PDB entry 6GYT | X-ray diffraction, 2.50 A resolution | chains A and B of the 3 polymer chains in the assembly

# Chain A
Protein: Histone acetyltransferase p300
Source organism: Homo sapiens
Notes: EC 2.3.1.48, 2.3.1.-
Reference sequence: Q09472 (EP300_HUMAN); residue numbers follow UniProt; this construct covers 1047-1168
Sequence (161 residues; each row starts with the number of its first residue; note: 72 numbers in that range are skipped by the numbering (no residue carries them; nothing is unmodelled there)):
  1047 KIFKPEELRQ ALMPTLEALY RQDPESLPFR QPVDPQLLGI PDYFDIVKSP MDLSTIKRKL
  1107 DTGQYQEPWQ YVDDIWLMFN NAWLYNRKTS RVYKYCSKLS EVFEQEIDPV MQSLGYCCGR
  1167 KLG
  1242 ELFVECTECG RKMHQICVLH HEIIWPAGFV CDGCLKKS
Differences from the reference sequence: expression tag (1169, 1242-1279)
Ion coordination: Zn2+ site 1: Cys1163, Cys1164, His1255, Cys1258; Zn2+ site 2: Cys1247, Cys1250, Cys1272, Cys1275
What the authors report for this chain:
  - mutagenesis - N1132A: abolished binding to acetyllysine

# Chain B
Protein: Histone acetyltransferase p300
Source organism: Homo sapiens
Notes: EC 2.3.1.48, 2.3.1.-
Reference sequence: Q09472 (EP300_HUMAN); residue numbers follow UniProt; this construct covers 1047-1168
Sequence (168 residues; row label = number of the first residue in the row; note: 72 numbers in that range are skipped by the numbering (no residue carries them; nothing is unmodelled there)):
  1045 AGKAFKPEEL RQALMPTLEA LYRQDPESLP FRQPVDPQLL GIPDYFDIVK SPMDLSTIKR
  1105 KLDTGQYQEP WQYVDDIWLM FNNAWLYNRK TSAVYKYCSK LSEVFEQEID PVMQSLGYCC
  1165 GRKL
  1241 GELFVECTEC GRKMHQICVL HHEIIWPAGF VCDGCLKKSA RTRK
Differences from the reference sequence: expression tag (1045-1046, 1241-1284); conflict Ala1048 (Ile in Q09472), Ala1137 (Arg in Q09472)
Ion coordination: Zn2+ site 1: Cys1163, Cys1164, His1255, Cys1258; Zn2+ site 2: Cys1247, Cys1250, Cys1272, Cys1275

# Chain A / chain B interface
Residue-residue contacts - 24 pairs, chain A then chain B:
  Ile1257(A) with Arg1283(B), hydrogen bond (backbone-side chain)
  Cys1258(A) with Lys1284(B), hydrogen bond
  Leu1260(A) with Arg1283(B), hydrogen bond (backbone-side chain)
  His1261(A) with Leu1276(B), hydrogen bond (side chain-backbone); Ala1280(B); Arg1283(B)
  His1262(A) with Pro1267(B)
  Glu1263(A) with Ile1265(B); Trp1266(B); Pro1267(B); Val1271(B)
  Ile1264(A) with Ile1264(B), hydrophobic; Ile1265(B); Trp1266(B), hydrophobic; Leu1276(B), hydrophobic
  Ile1265(A) with Glu1263(B); Ile1264(B); Ile1265(B), hydrogen bond (backbone-backbone); Pro1267(B)
  Trp1266(A) with Glu1263(B); Ile1264(B), hydrophobic
  Pro1267(A) with Glu1263(B)
  Leu1276(A) with His1261(B); Glu1263(B)
Other interface residues (no listed pair), chain A (14 interface residues in all): Gln1256, Asp1273, Ser1279
Other interface residues (no listed pair), chain B (12 interface residues in all): Lys1277

# In short
Chain A and chain B form an interface of 14 and 12 residues respectively; the contacts include 5 hydrogen
bonds. Among the polar pairs are Ile1257(A)-Arg1283(B), Cys1258(A)-Lys1284(B) and Leu1260(A)-Arg1283(B). The
Zn2+ site 1 is built by Cys1163(A), Cys1164(A), His1255(A) and Cys1258(A). From the paper: N1132A of chain A
abolishes binding to acetyllysine.
Chain A is Histone acetyltransferase p300 and chain B is Histone acetyltransferase p300, both from Homo
sapiens; the structure, Transcription factor dimerization activates the p300 acetyltransferase, was determined
by X-ray diffraction (same publication as 6GYR).
